PDB entry 8I00 | X-ray diffraction, 1.80 A resolution | chains A and B

# Chain A (and B)
Name: Transthyretin
From: Homo sapiens
Notes: engineered mutation(s): A97S; chain B of this document is another copy of the same molecule, construct and numbering; everything in this record applies to it too
Reference sequence: P02766 (TTHY_HUMAN); residues 1-127 here correspond to UniProt positions 21-147 (UniProt number = residue number + 20)
Chain sequence (127 residues; each row starts with the number of its first residue):
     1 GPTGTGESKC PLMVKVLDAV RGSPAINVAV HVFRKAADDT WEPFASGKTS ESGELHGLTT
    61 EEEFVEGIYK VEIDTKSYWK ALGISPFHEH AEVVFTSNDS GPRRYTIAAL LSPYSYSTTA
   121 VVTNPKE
Disordered / not traced: 1-9, 98-103, 125-127 (chain B: 1-9, 125-127)
Sequence notes: variant Ser97 (Ala117 in P02766)

# How chain A and chain B interact
Contacting residue pairs (45):
  Lys70(A) with Lys70(B); Glu92(B), salt bridge
  Phe87(A) with Phe95(B), hydrophobic; Tyr105(B), hydrophobic; Ile107(B), hydrophobic; Ala120(B), hydrophobic
  His88(A) with Val93(B); Val94(B); Thr118(B)
  Glu89(A) with Val94(B), hydrogen bond (backbone-backbone); Phe95(B); Thr96(B), hydrogen bond
  His90(A) with Val94(B)
  Glu92(A) with Lys70(B), salt bridge; Glu92(B); Val94(B); Tyr116(B), hydrogen bond (backbone-side chain)
  Val93(A) with His88(B)
  Val94(A) with His88(B); Glu89(B), hydrogen bond (backbone-backbone); His90(B); Glu92(B)
  Phe95(A) with Phe87(B), hydrophobic; Glu89(B)
  Thr96(A) with Glu89(B), hydrogen bond
  Tyr105(A) with Phe87(B), hydrophobic
  Ile107(A) with Phe87(B), hydrophobic
  Tyr114(A) with Thr119(B); Ala120(B), hydrogen bond (backbone-backbone); Val122(B), hydrophobic
  Ser115(A) with Thr118(B), hydrogen bond (side chain-backbone); Thr119(B), hydrogen bond
  Tyr116(A) with Glu92(B), hydrogen bond (side chain-backbone); Ser117(B); Thr118(B), hydrogen bond (backbone-backbone)
  Ser117(A) with Tyr116(B); Ser117(B)
  Thr118(A) with His88(B); Ser115(B), hydrogen bond (backbone-side chain); Tyr116(B), hydrogen bond (backbone-backbone)
  Thr119(A) with Tyr114(B); Ser115(B), hydrogen bond
  Ala120(A) with Phe87(B), hydrophobic; Tyr114(B), hydrogen bond (backbone-backbone)
  Val122(A) with Tyr114(B), hydrophobic
Also at the interface, not in a pair above, chain A (22 interface residues in all): Ile68, Lys76
Also at the interface, not in a pair above, chain B (22 interface residues in all): Ile68, Lys76

# In short
Chain A and chain B each contribute 22 residues to their interface; the contacts include 14 hydrogen bonds and
2 salt bridges. Among the polar pairs are Lys70(A)-Glu92(B), Glu89(A)-Thr96(B) and Glu92(A)-Tyr116(B).
Both chains are Transthyretin (Homo sapiens). Entry 8I00 (Crystal structure of A97S transthyretin) was
determined by X-ray diffraction, deposited together with 8I0O.
